Entry 8C8D (X-ray diffraction, 1.46 A resolution); this record covers chain A.

== Chain A ==
Molecule: DNA cross-link repair 1A protein
Organism: Homo sapiens
Notes: EC 3.5.2.6
UniProtKB: Q6PJP8 (DCR1A_HUMAN); residues 698-1040 here = UniProt positions 698-1040
Sequence (343 residues; numbered 698 to 1040; the number before each row is that of its first residue):
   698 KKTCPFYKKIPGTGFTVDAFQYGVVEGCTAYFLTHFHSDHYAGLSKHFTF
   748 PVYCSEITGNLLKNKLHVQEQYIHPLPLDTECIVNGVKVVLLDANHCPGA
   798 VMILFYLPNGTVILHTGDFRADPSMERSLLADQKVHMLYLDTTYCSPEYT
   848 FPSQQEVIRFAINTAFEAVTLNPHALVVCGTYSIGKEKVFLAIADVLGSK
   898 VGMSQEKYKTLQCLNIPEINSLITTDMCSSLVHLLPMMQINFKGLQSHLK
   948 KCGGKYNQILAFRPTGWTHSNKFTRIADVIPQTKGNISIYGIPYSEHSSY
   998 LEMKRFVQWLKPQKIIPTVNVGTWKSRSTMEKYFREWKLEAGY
Disordered / not traced: 698-699, 968-969
Disulfide bonds: Cys925-Cys949
Ion coordination: Zn2+ site 1: His732, His734, His793, Asp815 (together with U2C); Zn2+ site 2: Asp736, His737, Asp815 (together with U2C)
Residues lining bound ligands: U2C ((2R)-3-[6-chloranyl-2-(furan-2-ylmethylamino)quinazolin-4-yl]-2-methyl-N-oxidanyl-propanamide): His732, His734, Ser735, Asp736, His737, His793, Asp815, Thr840, Tyr841, Ser880, Lys883, Gly963, His994
Curated features (UniProtKB/Swiss-Prot):
  - mutagenesis: Asp838 (D838N: Impaired nuclear focus formation, reduced interaction with PIAS and increased sensitivity to cisplatin), His994 (H994A: Impaired nuclear focus formation, reduced interaction with PIAS and increased sensitivity to cisplatin)
From the paper describing this entry:
  - binding site for U2C: His734, Ser735, Asp736, Tyr841, Ser880, Lys883, Gly963
  - Zn2+ coordination: His732, His734, Asp736, His737, Asp815

== In short ==
Bound to chain A: compound U2C. The Zn2+ site 1 is built by His732, His734, His793 and Asp815. Curated
annotation (UniProt) lists 2 mutagenesis sites. From the paper: a binding site for U2C at His734, Ser735 and
Asp736 among others; Zn2+ coordination by His732, His734 and Asp736 among others.
Chain A is DNA cross-link repair 1A protein (Homo sapiens); the structure, Crystal structure of human DNA
cross-link repair 1A in complex with hydroxamic acid inhibitor (compound 44), was determined by X-ray
diffraction together with 8CEW, 8CF0, 8CG9, 8C8B and 8C8S from the same study.
